4WPF - chains A and B; structure by X-ray diffraction, 2.20 A resolution.

# Chain A
Molecule: Nuclear receptor ROR-gamma
Source organism: Homo sapiens
UniProtKB: P51449 (RORG_HUMAN); residue numbers follow UniProt; this construct covers 262-509
Amino-acid sequence (264 residues; row label = number of the first residue in the row):
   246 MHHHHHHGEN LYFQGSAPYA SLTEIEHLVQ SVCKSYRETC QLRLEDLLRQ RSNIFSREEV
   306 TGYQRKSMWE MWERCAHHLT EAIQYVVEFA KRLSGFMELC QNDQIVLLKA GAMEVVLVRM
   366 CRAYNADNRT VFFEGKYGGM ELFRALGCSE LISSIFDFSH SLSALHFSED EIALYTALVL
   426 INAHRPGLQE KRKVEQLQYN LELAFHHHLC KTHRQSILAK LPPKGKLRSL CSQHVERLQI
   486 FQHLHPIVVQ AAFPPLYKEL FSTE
Disordered / not traced: 246-263
Differences from the reference sequence: initiating methionine (246); expression tag (247-261)
Small-molecule neighbours: 3SN (N-[4-(4-acetylpiperazin-1-yl)-2-fluorobenzyl]-N-cyclobutylbenzenesulfonamide): Cys-285, Gln-286, Leu-287, Leu-292, Trp-317, Cys-320, His-323, Leu-324, Ala-327, Met-358, Arg-364, Met-365, Ala-368, Phe-377, Phe-378, Phe-388, Leu-391, Cys-393, Leu-396, Ile-397, Ile-400, Phe-401, His-479, Tyr-502
Swiss-Prot annotation at these positions:
  - motif: Leu-501 to Phe-506 (AF-2)
  - mutagenesis: Ala-327 (A327F: Completely abolishes transcriptional activity), Phe-378 (F378Q: Completely abolishes transcriptional activity), Ile-397 (I397N: Nearly abolishes transcriptional activity)
From the paper describing this entry:
  - binding site for 3SN: Trp-317, His-479, Tyr-502
  - contacts within the chain: Trp-317/Phe-486 (pi stacking), His-479/Tyr-502 (hydrogen bond)

# Chain B
Molecule: Rhkilhrllqegsps
Amino-acid sequence (11 residues; row label = number of the first residue in the row):
     6 AHKILHRLLQ E

# Chain A / chain B interface
Residue-residue contacts - 16 pairs, chain A then chain B:
  Val-332(A) with Leu-10(B), hydrophobic
  Lys-336(A) with Leu-13(B), hydrogen bond (side chain-backbone); Leu-14(B), hydrogen bond (side chain-backbone); Glu-16(B)
  Gln-346(A) with His-11(B), hydrogen bond
  Gln-349(A) with Leu-14(B)
  Ile-350(A) with Leu-10(B), hydrophobic; Leu-14(B), hydrophobic
  Leu-353(A) with Leu-14(B), hydrophobic
  Pro-500(A) with Ala-6(B); Ile-9(B), hydrophobic
  Leu-501(A) with Ile-9(B)
  Lys-503(A) with Ala-6(B)
  Glu-504(A) with Lys-8(B), hydrogen bond (side chain-backbone); Ile-9(B), hydrogen bond (side chain-backbone); Leu-10(B), hydrogen bond (side chain-backbone)
Other interface residues (no listed pair), chain A (14 interface residues in all): Phe-341, Met-342, Lys-354, Leu-505
Other interface residues (no listed pair), chain B (10 interface residues in all): His-7, Gln-15

# Summary
14 residues of chain A and 10 residues of chain B are in contact, with 6 hydrogen bonds. Polar contacts
include Lys-336(A)/Leu-13(B), Lys-336(A)/Leu-14(B) and Gln-346(A)/His-11(B). Ligands of chain A: compound 3SN.
The paper reports a binding site for 3SN at Trp-317(A), His-479(A) and Tyr-502(A); contacts within the chain
involving Trp-317(A), Phe-486(A) and His-479(A) among others.
Chain A is Nuclear receptor ROR-gamma (Homo sapiens) and chain B is Rhkilhrllqegsps; the structure, Crystal
structure of RORc in complex with a phenyl sulfonamide agonist, was determined by X-ray diffraction together
with 4WQP from the same study.
